PDB entry 4QLS | X-ray diffraction, 2.80 A resolution | chains H and Z of the 28 polymer chains in the assembly

Chain H:
Protein: Proteasome subunit beta type-2
From: Saccharomyces cerevisiae
Notes: EC 3.4.25.1
UniProt: P25043 (PSB2_YEAST); residues 1-232 here correspond to UniProt positions 30-261 (UniProt number = residue number + 29)
Chain sequence (232 residues; numbered 1 to 232; the number before each row is that of its first residue):
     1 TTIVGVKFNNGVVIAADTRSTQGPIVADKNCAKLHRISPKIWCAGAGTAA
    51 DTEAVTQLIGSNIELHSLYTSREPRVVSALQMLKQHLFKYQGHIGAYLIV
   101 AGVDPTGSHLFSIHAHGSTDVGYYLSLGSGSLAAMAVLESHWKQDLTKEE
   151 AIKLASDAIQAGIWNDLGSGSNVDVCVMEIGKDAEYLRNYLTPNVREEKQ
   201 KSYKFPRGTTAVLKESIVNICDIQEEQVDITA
Unresolved in the structure: 223-232
UniProt features mapped onto this chain:
  - active site: T1 (Nucleophile)

Chain Z:
Protein: Proteasome subunit beta type-6
From: Saccharomyces cerevisiae
Notes: EC 3.4.25.1
UniProt: P23724 (PSB6_YEAST); residues 1-222 here correspond to UniProt positions 20-241 (UniProt number = residue number + 19)
Chain sequence (222 residues; each row starts with the number of its first residue):
     1 QFNPYGDNGGTILGIAGEDFAVLAGDTRNITDYSINSRYEPKVFDCGDNI
    51 VMSANGFAADGDALVKRFKNSVKWYHFDHNDKKLSINSAARNIQHLLYGK
   101 RFFPYYVHTIIAGLDEDGKGAVYSFDPVGSYEREQCRAGGAAASLIMPFL
   151 DNQVNFKNQYEPGTNGKVKKPLKYLSVEEVIKLVRDSFTSATERHIQVGD
   201 GLEILIVTKDGVRKEFYELKRD
Metal / ion sites: Mg2+: T192, V198
Small-molecule neighbours: 37Y (N-(morpholin-4-ylacetyl)-D-alanyl-N-[(2S,4R)-1-cyclohexyl-5-hydroxy-4-methyl-3-oxopentan-2-yl]-O-methyl-L-tyrosinamide): S124, D126, S130, Y131, E132, E134, R137

How chain H and chain Z interact:
Residue-residue contacts (56; chain H residue first):
  R19(H) - I196(Z)
  R19(H) - D222(Z)  salt bridge
  P24(H) - H195(Z)
  P24(H) - I196(Z)  hydrogen bond (backbone-backbone)
  I25(H) - L145(Z)  hydrophobic
  I25(H) - R194(Z)
  I25(H) - H195(Z)
  V26(H) - E193(Z)
  V26(H) - R194(Z)  hydrogen bond (backbone-backbone)
  V26(H) - I196(Z)  hydrophobic
  A27(H) - R194(Z)  hydrogen bond (backbone-side chain)
  K29(H) - E193(Z)  salt bridge
  K29(H) - R194(Z)
  I163(H) - D222(Z)
  W164(H) - I35(Z)
  W164(H) - R38(Z)  hydrogen bond (backbone-side chain)
  W164(H) - R221(Z)
  W164(H) - D222(Z)
  N165(H) - Y33(Z)
  N165(H) - R38(Z)
  D166(H) - Y33(Z)
  D166(H) - D222(Z)
  L167(H) - R28(Z)
  L167(H) - I30(Z)  hydrophobic
  L167(H) - D32(Z)
  L167(H) - Y33(Z)  hydrogen bond (backbone-backbone)
  L167(H) - I35(Z)  hydrophobic
  L167(H) - I196(Z)
  G168(H) - Y33(Z)
  S169(H) - D222(Z)
  G170(H) - D222(Z)
  S171(H) - D222(Z)  hydrogen bond (backbone-side chain)
  N194(H) - K220(Z)  hydrogen bond (backbone-side chain)
  N194(H) - D222(Z)
  R196(H) - T189(Z)  hydrogen bond
  R196(H) - S190(Z)  hydrogen bond
  R196(H) - E193(Z)
  E197(H) - R185(Z)  salt bridge
  K199(H) - D186(Z)
  Q200(H) - K182(Z)
  Q200(H) - R185(Z)
  Q200(H) - D186(Z)  hydrogen bond (backbone-side chain)
  K201(H) - E179(Z)
  K201(H) - D186(Z)
  Y203(H) - F149(Z)
  Y203(H) - Q153(Z)
  Y203(H) - L183(Z)
  Y203(H) - D186(Z)  hydrogen bond
  F205(H) - N152(Z)
  F205(H) - Q159(Z)
  P206(H) - P162(Z)  hydrophobic
  R207(H) - P162(Z)
  G208(H) - P162(Z)
  T209(H) - Q159(Z)
  T209(H) - Y160(Z)  hydrogen bond (backbone-backbone)
  A211(H) - G166(Z)
Interface residues without a listed pair, chain H (31 interface residues in all): T21, D28, V195
Interface residues without a listed pair, chain Z (33 interface residues in all): S34, N158, G163, Q197, E218

Overview:
31 residues of chain H and 33 residues of chain Z are in contact; the contacts include 12 hydrogen bonds and 3
salt bridges. Among the polar pairs are R19(H)-D222(Z), K29(H)-E193(Z) and E197(H)-R185(Z). Chain Z binds
compound 37Y.
Here chain H is Proteasome subunit beta type-2 and chain Z is Proteasome subunit beta type-6, both from
Saccharomyces cerevisiae. Entry 4QLS (yCP in complex with tripeptidic epoxyketone inhibitor 11) was determined
by X-ray diffraction together with 4QLQ, 4QLT, 4QLU and 4QLV from the same study.
